PDB entry 3EQQ | X-ray diffraction, 3.20 A resolution | chains A and B

# Chain A
Name: Benzene 1,2-dioxygenase subunit alpha
Organism: Pseudomonas putida
Notes: EC 1.14.12.11
UniProt: P0C618 (BNZA_PSEPU); numbering as in UniProt (aligned over 1-450)
Amino-acid sequence (450 residues; row label = number of the first residue in the row):
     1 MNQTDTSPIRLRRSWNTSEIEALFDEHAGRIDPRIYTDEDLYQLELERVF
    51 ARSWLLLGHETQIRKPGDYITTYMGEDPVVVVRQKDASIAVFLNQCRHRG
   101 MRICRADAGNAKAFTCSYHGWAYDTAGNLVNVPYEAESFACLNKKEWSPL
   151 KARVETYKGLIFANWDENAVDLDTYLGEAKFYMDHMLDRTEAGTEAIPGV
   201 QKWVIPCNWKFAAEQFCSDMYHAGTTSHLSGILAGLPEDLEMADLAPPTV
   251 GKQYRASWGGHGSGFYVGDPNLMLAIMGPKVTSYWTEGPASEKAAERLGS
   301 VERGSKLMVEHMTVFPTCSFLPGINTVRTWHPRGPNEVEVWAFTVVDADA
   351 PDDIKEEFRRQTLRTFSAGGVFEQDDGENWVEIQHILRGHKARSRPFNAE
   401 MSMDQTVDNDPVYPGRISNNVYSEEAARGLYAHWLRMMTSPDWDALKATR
Disordered / not traced: 1-14, 221-225, 239-247, 445-450
Curated features (UniProtKB/Swiss-Prot):
  - binding site ([2Fe-2S] cluster): Cys96, His98, Cys116, His119
  - binding site (Fe cation): His222, His228
Metal / ion sites: 2Fe-2S cluster Fe: Cys96, His98, His119
Ligand contacts: 2Fe-2S cluster (FES): Cys96, His98, Arg99, Gly100, Met101, Cys116, Tyr118, His119, Gly120, Trp121
Reported in the primary citation:
  - conformationally variable residues (loop rearrangement, order/disorder transition): Gln215 to Ser227, Asp239 to Pro247

# Chain B
Name: Benzene 1,2-dioxygenase subunit beta
Organism: Pseudomonas putida
Notes: EC 1.14.12.11
UniProt: P0C619 (BNZB_PSEPU); residue numbers follow UniProt; this construct covers 1-187
Amino-acid sequence (187 residues; numbered 1 to 187; the number before each row is that of its first residue):
     1 MIDSANRADVFLRKPAPVAPELQHEVEQFYYWEAKLLNDRRFEEWFALLA
    51 EDIHYFMPIRTTRIMRDSRLEYSGSREYAHFDDDATMMKGRLRKITSDVS
   101 WSENPASRTRHLVSNVMIVGAEAEGEYEISSAFIVYRNRLERQLDIFAGE
   151 RRDTLRRNTSEAGFEIVNRTILIDQSTILANNLSFFF
Disordered / not traced: 1-7
Metal / ion sites: Fe2+ near His24 (its only coordinating residue here)

# Chain A / chain B interface
Contacting residue pairs (66):
  Tyr69(A) with Ile64(B)
  Ala106(A) with Thr62(B); Arg63(B); Ile64(B)
  Asp107(A) with Thr61(B); Thr62(B), hydrogen bond (backbone-backbone)
  Ala108(A) with Arg63(B), hydrogen bond (backbone-side chain)
  Pro198(A) with Glu77(B); Tyr78(B), hydrogen bond (backbone-backbone)
  Gly199(A) with Tyr78(B)
  Val200(A) with Ile59(B)
  Gln201(A) with Ile59(B); Tyr78(B); His80(B)
  Lys202(A) with Thr177(B); Ile178(B), hydrogen bond (backbone-backbone)
  Trp203(A) with Ile178(B); Ala180(B); Asn181(B), hydrogen bond (side chain-backbone)
  Val204(A) with Thr177(B); Ile178(B), hydrogen bond (backbone-backbone); Ala180(B), hydrogen bond (backbone-backbone); Asn181(B), hydrogen bond (backbone-backbone)
  Ser230(A) with Lys94(B); Ser97(B); Asp98(B), hydrogen bond
  Gly231(A) with Lys94(B)
  Leu233(A) with Arg93(B)
  Ala234(A) with Lys89(B), hydrogen bond (backbone-side chain); Gly90(B)
  Leu236(A) with Lys89(B); Arg93(B), hydrogen bond (backbone-side chain)
  Glu238(A) with Arg93(B)
  Thr326(A) with Tyr78(B)
  Thr344(A) with Tyr78(B)
  Glu356(A) with Arg76(B), salt bridge
  Arg359(A) with Ser75(B); Arg76(B); Glu77(B), hydrogen bond (side chain-backbone); Asp82(B), salt bridge
  Arg360(A) with Asp82(B), salt bridge; Asp84(B); Met87(B)
  Thr362(A) with Tyr78(B)
  Leu363(A) with Tyr78(B), hydrophobic; Asp82(B); Asp83(B)
  Arg364(A) with Met87(B); Arg91(B)
  Ala368(A) with Asn182(B); Leu183(B), hydrogen bond (backbone-backbone)
  Gly369(A) with Arg91(B), hydrogen bond (backbone-side chain); Leu183(B)
  Val371(A) with Lys94(B)
  Gln374(A) with Lys94(B); Asn182(B); Ser184(B)
  Asp375(A) with Lys94(B), salt bridge
  Gly377(A) with Asn181(B)
  Glu378(A) with Arg139(B), salt bridge; Leu140(B); Asn181(B); Asn182(B)
  Val381(A) with Gln143(B); Asn181(B)
  Glu382(A) with Leu140(B)
Other interface residues (no listed pair), chain A (47 interface residues in all): Arg105, Gly109, Ile197, Ile205, Pro206, Pro237, Glu339, Ala342, Asp352, Lys355, Phe366, Ser367, His385
Other interface residues (no listed pair), chain B (36 interface residues in all): Ala79, Phe81, Asn104, Glu141, Ser176

# Overview
Chain A and chain B form an interface of 47 and 36 residues respectively, with 14 hydrogen bonds and 5 salt
bridges. Polar pairs include Glu356(A)-Arg76(B), Arg359(A)-Asp82(B) and Arg360(A)-Asp82(B). Ligands of chain
A: 2Fe-2S cluster. From the paper: conformational variability at Gln215(A) and Asp239(A).
Here chain A is Benzene 1,2-dioxygenase subunit alpha and chain B is Benzene 1,2-dioxygenase subunit beta,
both from Pseudomonas putida. Entry 3EQQ (Apo Toluene 2,3-Dioxygenase) was determined by X-ray diffraction,
deposited together with 3EN1, 3DQY and 3EF6.
